PDB entry 7PBN | electron microscopy, 3.20 A resolution | chains D and E of the 10 polymer chains in the assembly

# Chain D (and E)
Molecule: Holliday junction ATP-dependent DNA helicase RuvB
From: Streptococcus thermophilus
Notes: EC 3.6.4.12; chain E of this document is another copy of the same molecule, construct and numbering; everything in this record applies to it too
UniProtKB: A0A2U2MES7 (A0A2U2MES7_STRTR); residues 19-333 here = UniProt positions 19-333
Sequence (315 residues; row label = number of the first residue in the row):
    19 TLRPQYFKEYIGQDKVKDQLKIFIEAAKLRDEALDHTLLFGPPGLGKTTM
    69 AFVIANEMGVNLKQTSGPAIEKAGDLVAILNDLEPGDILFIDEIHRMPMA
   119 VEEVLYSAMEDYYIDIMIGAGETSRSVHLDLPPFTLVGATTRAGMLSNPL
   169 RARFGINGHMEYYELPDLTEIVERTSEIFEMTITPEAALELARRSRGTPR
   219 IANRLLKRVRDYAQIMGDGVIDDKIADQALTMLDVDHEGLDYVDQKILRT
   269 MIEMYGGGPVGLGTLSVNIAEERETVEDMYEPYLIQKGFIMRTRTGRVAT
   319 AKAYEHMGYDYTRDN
Unresolved in the structure: 332-333 (chain E: 331-333)
Residues lining bound ligands: ADP (adenosine-5'-diphosphate): Thr19, Leu20, Tyr28, Ile29, Gly62, Leu63, Gly64, Lys65, Thr66, Thr67, Tyr181, Ile189, Pro217, Arg218

# Chain D / chain E interface
Contacting residue pairs (29):
  Lys33(D) - Asp252(E)  salt bridge
  Gln37(D) - Met250(E)  hydrogen bond (side chain-backbone)
  Ile40(D) - Ile233(E)
  Ile40(D) - Met234(E)  hydrophobic
  Phe41(D) - Arg226(E)
  Phe41(D) - Asp229(E)
  Glu43(D) - Ile233(E)
  Ala44(D) - Asp229(E)
  Ala44(D) - Ile233(E)
  Arg48(D) - Arg228(E)
  Arg48(D) - Asp229(E)  salt bridge
  Arg48(D) - Gln232(E)  hydrogen bond
  Asp53(D) - Arg226(E)  salt bridge
  Met117(D) - Pro86(E)  hydrophobic
  Arg160(D) - Glu290(E)  salt bridge
  Gly162(D) - Thr293(E)  hydrogen bond (backbone-side chain)
  Arg169(D) - Met297(E)
  Gly173(D) - Arg226(E)  hydrogen bond (backbone-side chain)
  Ile174(D) - Arg226(E)
  His177(D) - Tyr260(E)
  His177(D) - Val261(E)
  Glu179(D) - Tyr260(E)  hydrogen bond
  Ile303(D) - Thr282(E)
  Ile303(D) - Val285(E)  hydrophobic
  Ile303(D) - Asn286(E)  hydrogen bond (backbone-side chain)
  Gln304(D) - Val285(E)
  Gln304(D) - Asn286(E)
  Met309(D) - Tyr273(E)  hydrophobic
  Arg310(D) - Thr282(E)  hydrogen bond (backbone-side chain)
Other interface residues (no listed pair), chain D (24 interface residues in all): Leu47, Pro60, Asn166, Pro300
Other interface residues (no listed pair), chain E (26 interface residues in all): Pro61, Arg222, Tyr230, Leu251, Met272, Pro277, Val278, Ala288

# Summary
24 residues of chain D face 26 of chain E across their interface; the contacts include 7 hydrogen bonds and 4
salt bridges. Polar contacts include Lys33(D)-Asp252(E), Arg48(D)-Asp229(E) and Asp53(D)-Arg226(E). Ligands of
chain D: ADP.
Chain D and chain E are both Holliday junction ATP-dependent DNA helicase RuvB (Streptococcus thermophilus);
the structure, RuvAB branch migration motor complexed to the Holliday junction - RuvB AAA+ state s3 [t2
dataset], was determined by electron microscopy together with 7PBL, 7PBM, 7PBO, 7PBP, 7PBQ, 7PBR and 3 further
entries from the same study.
